6G8N - chains H and I of the 28 polymer chains in the assembly; structure by X-ray diffraction, 3.00 A resolution.

Chain H:
Molecule: Proteasome subunit beta type-2
From: Saccharomyces cerevisiae (strain ATCC 204508 / S288c)
Notes: EC 3.4.25.1
Reference sequence: P25043 (PSB2_YEAST); residues 1-232 here correspond to UniProt positions 30-261 (UniProt number = residue number + 29)
Amino-acid sequence (232 residues; row label = number of the first residue in the row):
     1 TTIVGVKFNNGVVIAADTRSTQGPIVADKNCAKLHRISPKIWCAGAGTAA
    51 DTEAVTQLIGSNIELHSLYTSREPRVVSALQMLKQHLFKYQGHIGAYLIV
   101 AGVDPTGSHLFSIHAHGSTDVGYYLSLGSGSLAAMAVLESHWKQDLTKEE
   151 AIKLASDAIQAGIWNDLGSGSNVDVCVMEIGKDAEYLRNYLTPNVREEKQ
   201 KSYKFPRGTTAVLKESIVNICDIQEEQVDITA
Disordered / not traced: 227-232
Residues lining bound ligands:
  - Cystargolide B Derivative (EQB; (2S,3S)-3-methyl-2-[(1R)-2-[[(2S)-3-methyl-1-[[(2S)-3-methyl-1-oxidanylidene-1-phenylmethoxy-butan-2-yl] amino]-1-oxidanylidene-butan-2-yl]amino]-1-oxidanyl-2-oxidanylidene-ethyl]pentanoic acid), molecule 1: Thr1, Arg19, Ser20, Thr21, Lys33, Gly45, Ala46, Gly47, Ala49, Thr52, Tyr97, Gly128, Ser129, Ser131, Leu132, Gly168
  - Cystargolide B Derivative (EQB), molecule 2: His114, His116, Ser118

Chain I:
Molecule: Proteasome subunit beta type-3
From: Saccharomyces cerevisiae (strain ATCC 204508 / S288c)
Notes: EC 3.4.25.1
Reference sequence: P25451 (PSB3_YEAST); residues 0-204 here correspond to UniProt positions 1-205 (UniProt number = residue number + 1)
Amino-acid sequence (205 residues; each row starts with the number of its first residue; numbering starts at 0):
     0 MSDPSSINGGIVVAMTGKDCVAIACDLRLGSQSLGVSNKFEKIFHYGHVF
    50 LGITGLATDVTTLNEMFRYKTNLYKLKEERAIEPETFTQLVSSSLYERRF
   100 GPYFVGPVVAGINSKSGKPFIAGFDLIGCIDEAKDFIVSGTASDQLFGMC
   150 ESLYEPNLEPEDLFETISQALLNAADRDALSGWGAVVYIIKKDEVVKRYL
   200 KMRQD
Disordered / not traced: 0
Bound ions: Mg2+: Asp204 (shared with 2 residues of chain Y)

Interface between chain H and chain I:
Contacting residue pairs (63; chain H residue first):
  Ile25(H) - Asp143(I)
  Ile25(H) - Phe146(I)  hydrophobic
  Val26(H) - Phe146(I)
  Ala27(H) - Asp130(I)
  Ala27(H) - Phe146(I)
  Asp28(H) - Asp130(I)
  Lys29(H) - Glu150(I)  salt bridge
  Thr48(H) - Ile126(I)
  Ala49(H) - Cys128(I)  hydrophobic
  Ala50(H) - Tyr95(I)
  Ala50(H) - Ile126(I)  hydrophobic
  Ala50(H) - Cys128(I)
  Asp51(H) - Tyr95(I)  hydrogen bond
  Asp51(H) - Arg98(I)  salt bridge
  Ala54(H) - Tyr95(I)
  Tyr90(H) - Phe99(I)  hydrophobic
  His93(H) - Arg98(I)
  His93(H) - Phe99(I)
  Ile94(H) - Phe99(I)  hydrophobic
  Arg196(H) - Glu150(I)  salt bridge
  Lys199(H) - Glu150(I)
  Lys199(H) - Ser151(I)
  Lys199(H) - Tyr153(I)
  Ser202(H) - Glu154(I)  hydrogen bond
  Tyr203(H) - Ser151(I)
  Tyr203(H) - Leu152(I)  hydrophobic
  Lys204(H) - Asp161(I)  salt bridge
  Phe205(H) - Leu152(I)  hydrophobic
  Phe205(H) - Gln168(I)
  Arg207(H) - Glu160(I)  salt bridge
  Arg207(H) - Asp161(I)  salt bridge
  Arg207(H) - Glu164(I)
  Gly208(H) - Glu164(I)  hydrogen bond (backbone-side chain)
  Thr209(H) - Glu164(I)  hydrogen bond (backbone-side chain)
  Thr210(H) - Glu164(I)  hydrogen bond
  Thr210(H) - Ser167(I)
  Thr210(H) - Gln168(I)  hydrogen bond
  Thr210(H) - Leu171(I)
  Thr210(H) - Leu199(I)
  Ala211(H) - Leu199(I)
  Ala211(H) - Lys200(I)  hydrogen bond (backbone-backbone)
  Val212(H) - Phe163(I)  hydrophobic
  Val212(H) - Tyr198(I)
  Leu213(H) - Tyr198(I)  hydrogen bond (backbone-backbone)
  Leu213(H) - Leu199(I)
  Leu213(H) - Lys200(I)
  Lys214(H) - Lys196(I)
  Lys214(H) - Arg197(I)
  Lys214(H) - Tyr198(I)  hydrogen bond (backbone-backbone)
  Glu215(H) - Lys196(I)
  Glu215(H) - Arg197(I)  salt bridge
  Ser216(H) - Val195(I)
  Ser216(H) - Lys196(I)  hydrogen bond (backbone-backbone)
  Ile217(H) - Val194(I)
  Val218(H) - His44(I)
  Val218(H) - Tyr187(I)  hydrophobic
  Val218(H) - Val194(I)  hydrogen bond (backbone-backbone)
  Val218(H) - Lys196(I)
  Asn219(H) - His44(I)
  Ile220(H) - Gly46(I)
  Ile220(H) - Phe49(I)  hydrophobic
  Ile220(H) - Val194(I)  hydrophobic
  Asp222(H) - Lys74(I)  salt bridge
Other interface residues (no listed pair), chain H (35 interface residues in all): Pro206
Other interface residues (no listed pair), chain I (38 interface residues in all): His47, Asp124, Asp134, Leu157, Glu158, Thr165

In short:
35 residues of chain H and 38 residues of chain I are in contact; the contacts include 11 hydrogen bonds and 8
salt bridges. Polar pairs include Lys29(H)-Glu150(I), Asp51(H)-Arg98(I) and Arg196(H)-Glu150(I). Chain H binds
Cystargolide B Derivative.
Here chain H is Proteasome subunit beta type-2 and chain I is Proteasome subunit beta type-3, both from
Saccharomyces cerevisiae (strain ATCC 204508 / S288c). Entry 6G8N (Yeast 20S proteasome in complex with
Cystargolide B Derivative 2) was determined by X-ray diffraction (same publication as 6G7F and 6G8M).
